PDB entry 8DNU | electron microscopy, 2.73 A resolution | chains F and G of the 10 polymer chains in the assembly

[Chain F (and G)]
Name: Glutamine synthetase
From: Homo sapiens
Notes: EC 6.3.1.2, 2.3.1.225; chain G of this document is another copy of the same molecule, construct and numbering; everything in this record applies to it too
Reference sequence: P15104 (GLNA_HUMAN); residue numbers follow UniProt; this construct covers 1-373
Chain sequence (373 residues; numbered 1 to 373; the number before each row is that of its first residue):
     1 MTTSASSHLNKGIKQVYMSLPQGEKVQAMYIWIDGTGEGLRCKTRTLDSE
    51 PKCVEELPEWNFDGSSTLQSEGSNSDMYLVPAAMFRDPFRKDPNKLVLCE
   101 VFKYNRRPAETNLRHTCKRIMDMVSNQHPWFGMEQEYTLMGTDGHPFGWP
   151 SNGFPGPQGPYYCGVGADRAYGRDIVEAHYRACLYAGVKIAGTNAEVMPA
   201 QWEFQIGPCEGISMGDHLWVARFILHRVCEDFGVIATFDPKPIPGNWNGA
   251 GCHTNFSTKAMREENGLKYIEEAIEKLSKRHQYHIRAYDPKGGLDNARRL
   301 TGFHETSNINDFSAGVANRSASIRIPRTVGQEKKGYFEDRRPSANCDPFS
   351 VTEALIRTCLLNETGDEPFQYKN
Disordered / not traced: 1-2, 373
Residues lining bound ligands: Mn2+ (MN): Glu134, Arg319, Glu338
Swiss-Prot annotation at these positions:
  - region: Thr2 to Lys25 (Required for glutamine-induced ubiquitination by CRL4(CRBN) and proteasomal degradation)
  - binding site (ATP): Glu134, Glu203 to Pro208, Asn255 to Ser257, Arg319, Arg324
  - binding site (Mn(2+)): Glu134, Glu136, Glu196, Glu203, His253, Glu338
  - binding site (L-glutamate): Asn246, Trp247, Arg319, Arg340
  - binding site (ADP): Tyr336 to Glu338
  - modified residue: Thr2 (N-acetylthreonine), Lys11 (N6-acetyllysine), Lys14 (N6-acetyllysine), Tyr104 (Phosphotyrosine), Ser343 (Phosphoserine)
  - natural variant: Arg324 (R324C: In GLND), Arg341 (R341C: In GLND)
  - mutagenesis: Thr2 to Tyr17 (Is stable in high glutamine conditions and does not undergo glutamine-induced degradation), Lys11 (K11A: Increased ubiquitination and increased proteasomal degradation; when associated with A-14; K11R: Decreased glutamine-induced acetylation; when associated with R-14 ...), Lys14 (K14A: Increased ubiquitination and increased proteasomal degradation; when associated with A-11; K14R: Decreased glutamine-induced acetylation; when associated with R-11 ...), Cys209 (C209A: Reduced ability to mediate autopalmitoylation), Arg299 (R299E: Loss of glutamine synthase activity. Does not affect interaction with BEST2), Arg324 (R324A: Decreases ribosomal 40S subunit synthesis. Loss of nucleolar location of BYSL)
What the authors report for this chain:
  - binding site for Mn2+: Arg319 (proposed by the authors, not directly observed)
  - disease-associated variants - R324C, R341C: decreased catalytic activity (citing earlier work)

[Chain F / chain G interface]
Residue-residue contacts - 84 pairs, chain F then chain G:
  Ala5(F) - Phe147(G)
  Ser6(F) - Phe147(G)
  Ser6(F) - Tyr171(G)
  Ser6(F) - Gly172(G)
  Leu9(F) - Phe147(G)  hydrophobic
  Leu9(F) - Ile175(G)  hydrophobic
  Leu9(F) - Phe232(G)
  Asn10(F) - Lys11(G)
  Asn10(F) - Phe232(G)
  Lys11(F) - Asp174(G)  salt bridge
  Ile13(F) - Lys11(G)
  Ile13(F) - Asp231(G)
  Ile13(F) - Phe232(G)  hydrophobic
  Lys14(F) - Asp174(G)
  Lys14(F) - Glu177(G)
  Lys14(F) - Phe232(G)
  Val16(F) - Gln15(G)
  Tyr17(F) - Phe89(G)
  Tyr17(F) - Ala178(G)  hydrophobic
  Tyr17(F) - Arg181(G)
  Tyr17(F) - Ala182(G)  hydrophobic
  Tyr17(F) - Val228(G)
  Tyr17(F) - Asp231(G)  hydrogen bond
  Met18(F) - Arg181(G)  hydrogen bond (backbone-side chain)
  Leu20(F) - Pro88(G)
  Leu20(F) - Lys91(G)
  Leu20(F) - Arg181(G)  hydrogen bond (backbone-side chain)
  Leu20(F) - Tyr185(G)  hydrophobic
  Pro21(F) - Tyr185(G)
  Gln22(F) - Arg181(G)  hydrogen bond
  Gln22(F) - Leu184(G)
  Lys25(F) - Leu184(G)
  Gln27(F) - Tyr180(G)
  Gln27(F) - Arg181(G)  hydrogen bond
  Met29(F) - Arg173(G)
  Trp32(F) - Cys163(G)  hydrophobic
  Leu40(F) - Val165(G)
  Arg41(F) - Gly159(G)  hydrogen bond (side chain-backbone)
  Arg41(F) - Pro160(G)
  Arg41(F) - Tyr162(G)  hydrogen bond (side chain-backbone)
  Arg41(F) - Cys163(G)
  Arg41(F) - Arg169(G)
  Cys42(F) - Cys163(G)  hydrogen bond (backbone-backbone)
  Cys42(F) - Arg173(G)
  Lys43(F) - Thr193(G)
  Thr44(F) - Gly192(G)
  Thr44(F) - Thr193(G)  hydrogen bond (backbone-backbone)
  Arg45(F) - Tyr180(G)
  Arg45(F) - Ala191(G)
  Thr46(F) - Tyr180(G)  hydrogen bond
  Thr46(F) - Ile190(G)  hydrogen bond (side chain-backbone)
  Thr46(F) - Ala191(G)  hydrogen bond (backbone-backbone)
  Thr46(F) - Gly192(G)
  Asn61(F) - Arg319(G)
  Phe62(F) - Arg319(G)
  Asp63(F) - Tyr162(G)
  Asp63(F) - Glu305(G)
  Asp63(F) - Arg319(G)  salt bridge
  Ser66(F) - Gly159(G)
  Ser66(F) - Tyr162(G)
  Ser66(F) - Val197(G)
  Thr67(F) - Tyr162(G)
  Asn74(F) - Arg327(G)  hydrogen bond
  Ser75(F) - Arg319(G)
  Asp76(F) - Arg319(G)
  Asp76(F) - Arg327(G)  salt bridge
  Tyr78(F) - Arg327(G)
  Tyr78(F) - Thr328(G)
  Arg90(F) - Glu177(G)  salt bridge
  Arg90(F) - Arg181(G)  hydrogen bond (backbone-side chain)
  Asn94(F) - Arg181(G)
  Phe223(F) - Val165(G)  hydrophobic
  His226(F) - Gly166(G)
  Arg227(F) - Arg173(G)
  Arg227(F) - Glu177(G)  salt bridge
  Glu230(F) - Gly166(G)  hydrogen bond (side chain-backbone)
  Glu230(F) - Ala167(G)
  Glu230(F) - Ala170(G)
  Glu230(F) - Arg173(G)  salt bridge
  Asp231(F) - Asp174(G)
  Gly233(F) - Ala167(G)
  Val234(F) - Ala167(G)
  Ile235(F) - Ala167(G)  hydrophobic
  Ile235(F) - Asp168(G)
Interface residues without a listed pair, chain F (49 interface residues in all): Ser4, Asp34, Trp60, Ser65, Ser73, Tyr104
Interface residues without a listed pair, chain G (47 interface residues in all): Gly148, Gly164, Asn194, Gln205, Val234, Ala317, Arg324

[In short]
Chain F and chain G form an interface of 49 and 47 residues respectively; the contacts include 15 hydrogen
bonds and 6 salt bridges. Polar pairs include Lys11(F)-Asp174(G), Asp63(F)-Arg319(G) and Asp76(F)-Arg327(G).
Ligands of chain F: Mn2+. The paper reports a binding site for Mn2+ at Arg319(F); R324C and R341C of chain F
reduce catalytic activity.
Chain F and chain G are both Glutamine synthetase (Homo sapiens); the structure, Human Brain Glutamine
Synthetase, was determined by electron microscopy (same publication as 8DNO and 8DNP).
